Entry 8HU6 (X-ray diffraction, 2.33 A resolution); this record covers chains A and B of the 4 polymer chains in the assembly.

# Chain A (and B)
Name: AMP deaminase 2
Source organism: Homo sapiens
Notes: EC 3.5.4.6; chain B of this document is another copy of the same molecule, construct and numbering; everything in this record applies to it too
UniProtKB: Q01433 (AMPD2_HUMAN); numbering as in UniProt (aligned over 211-879)
Amino-acid sequence (678 residues; row label = number of the first residue in the row):
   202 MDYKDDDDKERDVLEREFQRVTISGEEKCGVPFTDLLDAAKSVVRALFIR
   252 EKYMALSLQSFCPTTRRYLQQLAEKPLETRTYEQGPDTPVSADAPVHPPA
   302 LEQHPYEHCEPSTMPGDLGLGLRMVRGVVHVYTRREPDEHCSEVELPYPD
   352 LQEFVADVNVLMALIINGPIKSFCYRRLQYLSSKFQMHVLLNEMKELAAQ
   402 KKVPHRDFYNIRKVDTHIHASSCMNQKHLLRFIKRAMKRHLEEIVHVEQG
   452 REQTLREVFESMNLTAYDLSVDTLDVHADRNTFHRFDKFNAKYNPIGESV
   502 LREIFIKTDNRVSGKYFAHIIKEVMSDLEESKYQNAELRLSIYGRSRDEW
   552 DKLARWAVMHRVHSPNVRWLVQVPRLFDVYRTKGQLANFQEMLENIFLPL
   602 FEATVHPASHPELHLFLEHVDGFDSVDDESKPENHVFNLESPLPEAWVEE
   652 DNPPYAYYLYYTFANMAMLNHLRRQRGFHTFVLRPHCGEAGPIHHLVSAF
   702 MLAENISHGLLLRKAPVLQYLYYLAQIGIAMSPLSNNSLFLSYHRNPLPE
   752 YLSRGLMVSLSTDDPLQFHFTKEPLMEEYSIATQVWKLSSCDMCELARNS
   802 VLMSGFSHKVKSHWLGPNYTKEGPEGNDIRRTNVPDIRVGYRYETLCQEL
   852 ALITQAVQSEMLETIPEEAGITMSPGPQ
Not modelled in the structure: 202-217, 279-304, 337-342, 864-879 (chain B: 202-217, 282-294, 338-341, 864-879)
Construct notes: initiating methionine (202); expression tag (203-210)
Metal / ion sites: Zn2+: His-418, His-420, His-687, Asp-764
UniProt features mapped onto this chain:
  - natural variant: His-620 (R620H: In PCH9; this construct carries the variant)

# Interface between chain A and chain B
Pairs across the interface (82):
  Val-390(A) with Arg-481(B)
  Glu-394(A) with Arg-481(B), salt bridge; Asn-482(B)
  Met-395(A) with Asn-482(B)
  Gln-401(A) with Asp-473(B)
  Lys-402(A) with Asp-473(B); Thr-474(B), hydrogen bond (backbone-side chain); Asp-476(B), salt bridge
  Pro-405(A) with Asp-469(B)
  His-406(A) with Lys-435(B); Tyr-468(B), hydrogen bond (side chain-backbone); Asp-469(B), hydrogen bond (backbone-backbone); Leu-470(B); Ser-471(B)
  Arg-407(A) with Ser-471(B); Asp-473(B)
  Asp-408(A) with Leu-431(B); Ser-471(B); Val-472(B), hydrogen bond (side chain-backbone); Asp-473(B)
  Tyr-410(A) with Gln-427(B); Val-472(B), hydrophobic; Phe-771(B), hydrogen bond (side chain-backbone)
  Gln-427(A) with Tyr-410(B), hydrogen bond
  Leu-431(A) with Asp-408(B)
  Tyr-468(A) with His-406(B), hydrogen bond (backbone-side chain)
  Asp-469(A) with Pro-405(B); His-406(B), hydrogen bond (backbone-backbone)
  Leu-470(A) with His-406(B)
  Ser-471(A) with His-406(B); Arg-407(B); Asp-408(B)
  Val-472(A) with Asp-408(B), hydrogen bond (backbone-side chain); Tyr-410(B), hydrophobic
  Asp-473(A) with Gln-401(B); Lys-402(B); Arg-407(B); Asp-408(B); Ser-791(B); Asn-834(B), hydrogen bond
  Thr-474(A) with Lys-402(B)
  Asp-476(A) with Lys-402(B), salt bridge
  Arg-481(A) with Val-390(B); Glu-394(B), salt bridge; Lys-788(B); Ser-790(B); Asp-793(B), salt bridge
  Asn-482(A) with Glu-394(B)
  Phe-484(A) with Lys-788(B)
  Leu-735(A) with Gln-785(B)
  Asn-738(A) with Gln-785(B), hydrogen bond (side chain-backbone); Lys-788(B), hydrogen bond (backbone-side chain)
  His-745(A) with His-745(B)
  Phe-769(A) with Gln-785(B), hydrogen bond (backbone-side chain)
  Phe-771(A) with Tyr-410(B), hydrogen bond (backbone-side chain); Thr-784(B); Gln-785(B); Met-794(B), hydrophobic
  Lys-773(A) with Glu-774(B)
  Glu-774(A) with Lys-773(B), salt bridge
  Glu-778(A) with Ser-781(B), hydrogen bond; Gln-785(B)
  Ser-781(A) with Phe-771(B); Thr-772(B); Glu-778(B)
  Ile-782(A) with Ser-781(B); Ile-782(B), hydrophobic; Gln-785(B)
  Thr-784(A) with Phe-771(B)
  Gln-785(A) with Leu-735(B); Asn-738(B), hydrogen bond (backbone-side chain); Phe-769(B), hydrogen bond (side chain-backbone); Phe-771(B); Ile-782(B)
  Val-786(A) with His-745(B)
  Lys-788(A) with Arg-481(B); Phe-484(B); Asn-738(B)
  Ser-790(A) with Arg-481(B)
  Ser-791(A) with Asp-473(B)
  Asp-793(A) with Arg-481(B), salt bridge
  Asn-834(A) with Asp-473(B), hydrogen bond
Other interface residues (no listed pair), chain A (50 interface residues in all): Leu-398, Val-404, Lys-428, Lys-435, Asp-480, Ser-739, Thr-772, Met-777, Met-794
Other interface residues (no listed pair), chain B (49 interface residues in all): Leu-398, Val-404, Lys-428, Asp-480, Ser-739, Met-777, Val-786

# Overview
50 residues of chain A face 49 of chain B across their interface, with 18 hydrogen bonds and 7 salt bridges.
Polar pairs include Glu-394(A)/Arg-481(B), Lys-402(A)/Asp-476(B) and Arg-481(A)/Asp-793(B). The Zn2+ site is
built by His-418(A), His-420(A), His-687(A) and Asp-764(A).
Chain A and chain B are both AMP deaminase 2 (Homo sapiens); the structure, AMP deaminase 2 in complex with
AMP, was determined by X-ray diffraction (same publication as 8HUB).
